PDB entry 7T92 | electron microscopy, 3.10 A resolution | chains B and H of the 5 polymer chains in the assembly

[Chain B]
Protein: Peroxin-12
Organism: Thermothelomyces thermophilus ATCC 42464
UniProtKB: G2Q5N0 (G2Q5N0_MYCTT); residues 46-484 here correspond to UniProt positions 1-439 (UniProt number = residue number - 45)
Chain sequence (439 residues; each row starts with the number of its first residue):
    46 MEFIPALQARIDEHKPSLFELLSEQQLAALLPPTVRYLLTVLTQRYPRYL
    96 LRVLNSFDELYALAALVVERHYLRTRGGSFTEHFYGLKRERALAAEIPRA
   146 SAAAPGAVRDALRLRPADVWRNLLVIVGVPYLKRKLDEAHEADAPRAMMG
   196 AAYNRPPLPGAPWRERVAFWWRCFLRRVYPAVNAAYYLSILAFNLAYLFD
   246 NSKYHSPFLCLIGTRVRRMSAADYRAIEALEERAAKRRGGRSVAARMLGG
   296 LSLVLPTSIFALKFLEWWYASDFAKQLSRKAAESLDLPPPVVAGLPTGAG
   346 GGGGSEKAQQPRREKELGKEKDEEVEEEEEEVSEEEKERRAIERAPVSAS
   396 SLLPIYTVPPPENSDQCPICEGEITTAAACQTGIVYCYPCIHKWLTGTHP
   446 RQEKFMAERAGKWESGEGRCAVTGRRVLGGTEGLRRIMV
Disordered / not traced: 46-55, 139-152, 280-297, 342-378
Metal / ion sites: Zn2+: Cys412, Cys415, Cys432, Cys435
Ligand contacts:
  - LBN (1-palmitoyl-2-oleoyl-sn-glycero-3-phosphocholine), molecule 1: Leu76, Thr79, Tyr82, Leu83, Val113, His116, Tyr117, Phe125, Val299, Ser303, Ala306, Phe309, Leu310, Trp313, Tyr314
  - LBN, molecule 2: Tyr82, Val86, Gln89
  - LBN, molecule 3: Ala107, Leu111, Trp165, Arg166, Leu168, Leu169, Val172, Gly173, Tyr176
  - LBN, molecule 4: Leu177, Lys180, Leu181, Val212, Ala213, Trp216, Arg217
  - LBN, molecule 5: Val227, Tyr231, Ser234, Phe238, Pro252, Phe253, Cys255, Leu256
  - LBN, molecule 6: Leu233, Leu236, Ala237, Leu240, Asn246
  - LBN, molecule 7: Phe305, Phe309, Trp312, Phe318

[Chain H]
Protein: Fab heavy chain
Organism: synthetic construct
Notes: antibody fragment or engineered binder
Chain sequence (114 residues; each row starts with the number of its first residue):
     4 EVQLVESGGGLVQPGGSLRLSCAASGFNLYSSSIHWVRQAPGKGLEWVAY
    54 IYSSSGSTSYADSVKGRFTISADTSKNTAYLQMNSLRAEDTAVYYCARGY
   104 YSWYKASWALADYW
Disordered / not traced: 10-21, 44-47, 86-95

[Chain B / chain H interface]
Residue-residue contacts - 28 pairs, chain B then chain H:
  Arg191(B) with Tyr104(H), hydrogen bond (side chain-backbone); Ser105(H), hydrogen bond (side chain-backbone); Trp106(H); Ala109(H)
  Ala196(B) with Ser34(H)
  Ala197(B) with Ser35(H); Ser36(H); Trp111(H)
  Tyr198(B) with Tyr55(H), hydrogen bond; Tyr104(H); Trp111(H), hydrophobic
  Asn199(B) with Trp106(H)
  Arg200(B) with Arg101(H); Gly102(H), hydrogen bond (side chain-backbone); Tyr103(H); Trp106(H), hydrogen bond (backbone-side chain)
  Pro202(B) with Tyr103(H); Trp106(H)
  Arg209(B) with Tyr107(H)
  Glu210(B) with Tyr103(H), hydrogen bond; Ser105(H); Trp106(H), hydrogen bond (side chain-backbone); Tyr107(H), hydrogen bond (side chain-backbone)
  Ala213(B) with Trp106(H); Tyr107(H)
  Phe214(B) with Trp106(H)
  Arg217(B) with Trp106(H)
  Arg221(B) with Trp106(H)
Other interface residues (no listed pair), chain B (14 interface residues in all): Pro201

[Summary]
14 residues of chain B and 13 residues of chain H are in contact, with 8 hydrogen bonds. Among the polar pairs
are Arg191(B)-Tyr104(H), Arg191(B)-Ser105(H) and Tyr198(B)-Tyr55(H). Chain B binds 7 copies of compound LBN.
Cys412(B), Cys415(B), Cys432(B) and Cys435(B) coordinate Zn2+.
Here chain B is Peroxin-12 (Thermothelomyces thermophilus ATCC 42464) and chain H is Fab heavy chain
(synthetic construct). Entry 7T92 (Structure of the peroxisomal retro-translocon formed by a heterotrimeric
ubiquitin ligase complex) was determined by electron microscopy together with 7T9X from the same study.
